PDB entry 8G5B | electron microscopy, 3.10 A resolution | chains A and M of the 7 polymer chains in the assembly

# Chain A
Name: Hemagglutinin
Source organism: Influenza A virus
Notes: fragment: head fragment
UniProt: P03437 (HEMA_I68A0); residues 37-319 here correspond to UniProt positions 53-335 (UniProt number = residue number + 16)
Chain sequence (386 residues; numbered -2 to 383; the number before each row is that of its first residue; numbers below 1 keep their minus sign (Met-2 is residue -2)):
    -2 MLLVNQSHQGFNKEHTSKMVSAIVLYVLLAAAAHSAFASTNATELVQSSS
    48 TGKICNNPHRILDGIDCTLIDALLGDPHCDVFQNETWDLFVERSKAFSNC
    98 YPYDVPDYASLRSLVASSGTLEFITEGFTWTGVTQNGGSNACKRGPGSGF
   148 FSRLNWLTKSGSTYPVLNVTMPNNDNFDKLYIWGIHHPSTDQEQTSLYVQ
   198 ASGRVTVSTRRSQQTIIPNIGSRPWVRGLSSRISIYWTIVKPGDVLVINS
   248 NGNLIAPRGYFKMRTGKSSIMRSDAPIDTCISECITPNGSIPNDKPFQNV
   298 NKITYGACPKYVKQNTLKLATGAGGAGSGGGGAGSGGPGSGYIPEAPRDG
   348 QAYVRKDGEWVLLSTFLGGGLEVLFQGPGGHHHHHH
Unresolved in the structure: -2 to 40, 311-383
Construct notes: initiating methionine (-2); expression tag (-1 to 36, 320-383); conflict Asp188 (Asn204 in P03437)
Disulfides: Cys52-Cys277, Cys64-Cys76, Cys97-Cys139, Cys281-Cys305
Glycans and other covalent adducts: N-acetylglucosamine (NAG) linked to Asn165, Asn285

# Chain M
Name: FL-1061 light chain
Source organism: Mus musculus
Chain sequence (236 residues; row label = number of the first residue in the row; numbers below 1 keep their minus sign (Met-21 is residue -21)):
   -21 MKRGLCCVLLLCGAVFVSPSASDVQMTQSPSYLAASPGETITINCRASKS
    29 ISKFLAWYQEKPGKTNKLLIYSGSTLQSGIPSRFSGSGSGTDFTLTISSL
    79 EPEDFAMYYCQQHNEYPYTFGAGTKLELKRTVAAPSVFIFPPSDEQLKSG
   129 TASVVCLLNNFYPREAKVQWKVDNALQSGNSQESVTEQDSKDSTYSLSST
   179 LTLSKADYEKHKVYACEVTHQGLSSPVTKSFNRGEC
Unresolved in the structure: -21 to 0, 214
Disulfides: Cys23-Cys88, Cys134-Cys194

# Chain A / chain M interface
Pairs across the interface - 13 pairs, chain A then chain M:
  Thr131(A) - Tyr94(M)
  Lys156(A) - Tyr94(M)  hydrogen bond
  Lys156(A) - Tyr96(M)  hydrogen bond
  Ser157(A) - Asn92(M)
  Ser157(A) - Tyr94(M)
  Gly158(A) - His91(M)
  Gly158(A) - Asn92(M)
  Gly158(A) - Glu93(M)
  Gly158(A) - Tyr94(M)
  Gly158(A) - Tyr96(M)  hydrogen bond (backbone-side chain)
  Ser159(A) - Phe32(M)
  Ser159(A) - His91(M)  hydrogen bond (backbone-backbone)
  Ser159(A) - Asn92(M)
Also at the interface, not in a pair above, chain A (6 interface residues in all): Thr160

# Overview
The chain A/chain M interface involves 6 residues from each chain, with 4 hydrogen bonds. Polar contacts
include Lys156(A)-Tyr94(M), Lys156(A)-Tyr96(M) and Gly158(A)-Tyr96(M). N-acetylglucosamine is covalently
linked to Asn165(A) and Asn285(A).
Here chain A is Hemagglutinin (Influenza A virus) and chain M is FL-1061 light chain (Mus musculus). Entry
8G5B (Influenza A H3N2 X-31 Hemagglutinin in complex with FL-1061) was determined by electron microscopy.
